Entry 8D8I (X-ray diffraction, 2.50 A resolution); this record covers chains A and B.

# Chain A
Name: Nuclear receptor subfamily 1 group D member 1
Organism: Homo sapiens
Reference sequence: P20393 (NR1D1_HUMAN); the construct lacks a stretch of the UniProt sequence and is renumbered around it, so the offset changes along the chain: 281-301 = UniProt 281-301; 403-424 = UniProt 302-323; 425-614 = UniProt 425-614
Amino-acid sequence (237 residues; each row starts with the number of its first residue; note: 101 numbers in that range are skipped by the numbering (no residue carries them; nothing is unmodelled there)):
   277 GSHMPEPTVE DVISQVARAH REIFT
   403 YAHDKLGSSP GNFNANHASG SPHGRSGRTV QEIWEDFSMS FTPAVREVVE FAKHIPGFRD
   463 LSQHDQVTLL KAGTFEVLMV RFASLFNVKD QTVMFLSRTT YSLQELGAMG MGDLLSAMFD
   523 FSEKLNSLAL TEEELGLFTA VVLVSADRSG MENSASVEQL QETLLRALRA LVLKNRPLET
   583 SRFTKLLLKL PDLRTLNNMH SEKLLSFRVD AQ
Unresolved in the structure: 277-282, 403-429, 612-614
Differences from the reference sequence: expression tag (277-280)
Swiss-Prot annotation at these positions:
  - binding site (heme): H602
  - modified residue: K591 (N6-acetyllysine)
Residues lining bound ligands: QFX ((4S)-6-[([1,1'-biphenyl]-2-yl)oxy]-3-chloro[1,2,4]triazolo[4,3-b]pyridazine): F439, S442, F443, F477, L480, M481, F484, L487, F488, V495, M496, F497, L498, M511, M513, L516, L517, M520
What the authors report for this chain:
  - binding site for QFX: F439, F443, F484, F488, F497, L498
  - conformationally variable residues (order/disorder transition): F439, F443, Q493 to Q506
  - mutagenesis - F439A, F443A, L480A, F484A, F497A: decreased binding to QFX
  - mutagenesis - F488A: increased binding to QFX
  - contacts within the chain: F488-F521 (hydrophobic contact), F488-V490 (hydrophobic contact) (from molecular simulation)
  - binding site for QFX: V495, M520 (from molecular simulation)

# Chain B
Name: Nuclear receptor corepressor 1
Organism: Homo sapiens
Reference sequence: O75376 (NCOR1_HUMAN); numbering as in UniProt (aligned over 2045-2064)
Amino-acid sequence (20 residues; row label = number of the first residue in the row):
  2045 THRLITLADH IAQIITQDFA
Differences from the reference sequence: engineered mutation A2056 (Cys in O75376)
Swiss-Prot annotation at these positions:
  - region: R2047 to T2050 (Required for interaction with RARA in the absence of its ligand)
  - motif: I2055, Q2057 to I2059 (CORNR box 2)
What the authors report for this chain:
  - mutagenesis - H2046A, L2048A, L2051A, H2054A: unchanged binding to Nuclear receptor subfamily 1 group D member 1 (chain A) (citing earlier work)

# Interface between chain A and chain B
Pairs across the interface (51; chain A residue first):
  Q433(A) - H2046(B)  hydrogen bond
  F443(A) - L2051(B)  hydrophobic
  F443(A) - H2054(B)
  F443(A) - I2055(B)  hydrophobic
  T444(A) - H2054(B)
  T444(A) - I2058(B)
  V447(A) - I2058(B)  hydrophobic
  R448(A) - Q2061(B)  hydrogen bond
  R448(A) - D2062(B)
  V451(A) - D2062(B)
  V451(A) - F2063(B)  hydrophobic
  K455(A) - D2062(B)  salt bridge
  Q465(A) - F2063(B)
  Q468(A) - F2063(B)
  V469(A) - F2063(B)  hydrophobic
  L472(A) - I2059(B)
  L472(A) - F2063(B)  hydrophobic
  K473(A) - A2056(B)
  K473(A) - I2059(B)
  K473(A) - T2060(B)
  T476(A) - I2055(B)
  F477(A) - L2051(B)  hydrophobic
  F477(A) - I2055(B)  hydrophobic
  L516(A) - L2051(B)  hydrophobic
  H602(A) - L2051(B)
  S603(A) - T2050(B)
  S603(A) - L2051(B)  hydrogen bond (backbone-backbone)
  S603(A) - A2052(B)  hydrogen bond (backbone-backbone)
  E604(A) - T2050(B)
  K605(A) - I2049(B)
  K605(A) - T2050(B)
  K605(A) - L2051(B)  hydrogen bond (backbone-backbone)
  L606(A) - L2048(B)  hydrophobic
  L606(A) - I2049(B)
  L606(A) - T2050(B)
  L607(A) - R2047(B)
  L607(A) - L2048(B)
  L607(A) - I2049(B)  hydrogen bond (backbone-backbone)
  L607(A) - L2051(B)  hydrophobic
  L607(A) - H2054(B)
  S608(A) - R2047(B)
  S608(A) - L2048(B)
  F609(A) - H2046(B)
  F609(A) - R2047(B)  hydrogen bond (backbone-backbone)
  F609(A) - I2049(B)  hydrophobic
  F609(A) - H2054(B)
  R610(A) - T2045(B)
  R610(A) - H2046(B)
  V611(A) - T2045(B)  hydrogen bond (backbone-backbone)
  V611(A) - H2046(B)
  V611(A) - R2047(B)
Interface features reported in the paper:
  - hot spots on chain B (mutagenesis) - I2055A, I2058A, I2059A: abolished binding to Nuclear receptor subfamily 1 group D member 1 (chain A) (citing earlier work)

# Overview
25 residues of chain A face 17 of chain B across their interface, with 8 hydrogen bonds and 1 salt bridge.
Polar contacts include K455(A)-D2062(B), Q433(A)-H2046(B) and R448(A)-Q2061(B). The paper reports a binding
site for QFX at F439(A), F443(A) and F484(A) among others; F439A, F443A and L480A of chain A, among others,
reduce binding to QFX; 13 substitutions were tested in all.
Chain A is Nuclear receptor subfamily 1 group D member 1 and chain B is Nuclear receptor corepressor 1, both
from Homo sapiens; the structure, Crystal structure of Reverb alpha in complex with synthetic agonist, was
determined by X-ray diffraction.
